6WTS - chains A and C of the 3 polymer chains in the assembly; structure by electron microscopy, 3.30 A resolution.

# Chain A
Molecule: SEMA6A
Organism: Homo sapiens
UniProtKB: Q9H2E6 (SEM6A_HUMAN); residue numbers follow UniProt; this construct covers 19-570
Chain sequence (564 residues; numbered 17 to 580; the number before each row is that of its first residue):
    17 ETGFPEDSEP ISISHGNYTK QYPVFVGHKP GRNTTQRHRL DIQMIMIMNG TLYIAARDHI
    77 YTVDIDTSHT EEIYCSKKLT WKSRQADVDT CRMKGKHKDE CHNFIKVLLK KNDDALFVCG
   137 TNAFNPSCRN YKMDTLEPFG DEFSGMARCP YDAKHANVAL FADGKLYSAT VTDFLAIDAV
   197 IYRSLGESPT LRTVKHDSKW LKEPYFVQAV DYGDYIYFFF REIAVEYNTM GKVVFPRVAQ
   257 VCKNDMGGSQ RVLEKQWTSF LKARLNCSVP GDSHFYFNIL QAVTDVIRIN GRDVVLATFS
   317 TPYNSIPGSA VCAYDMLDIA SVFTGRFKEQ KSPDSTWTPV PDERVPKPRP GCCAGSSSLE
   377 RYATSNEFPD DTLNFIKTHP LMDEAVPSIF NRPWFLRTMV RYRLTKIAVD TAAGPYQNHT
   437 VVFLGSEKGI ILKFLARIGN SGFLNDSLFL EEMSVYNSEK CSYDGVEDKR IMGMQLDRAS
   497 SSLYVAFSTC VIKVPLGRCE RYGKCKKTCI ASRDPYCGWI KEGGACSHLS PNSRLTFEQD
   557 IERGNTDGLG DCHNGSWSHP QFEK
Not modelled in the structure: 17-18, 45-53, 455-458, 568-580
Differences from the reference sequence: expression tag (17-18, 571-580)
Swiss-Prot annotation at these positions:
  - glycosylation (N-linked (GlcNAc...) asparagine): Asn33, Asn49, Asn65, Asn282, Asn434, Asn461
  - natural variant: Tyr518 (H518Y: this construct carries the variant)
Disulfide bonds: Cys107-Cys117, Cys135-Cys144, Cys258-Cys369, Cys283-Cys328, Cys477-Cys506, Cys515-Cys533, Cys525-Cys542
Glycans and other covalent adducts: N-acetylglucosamine (NAG) linked to Asn33, Asn65, Asn282, Asn434
Reported in the primary citation:
  - specificity-determining residues: Arg108 (by similarity / conservation)

# Chain C
Molecule: TcsL
Organism: Paeniclostridium sordellii
Notes: EC 2.4.1.-
UniProtKB: V5T923 (V5T923_PAESO); residue numbers follow UniProt; this construct covers 1285-1804
Chain sequence (552 residues; numbered 1268 to 1819; the number before each row is that of its first residue):
  1268 SAWSHPQFEK ENLYFQGTNV RINLDGNTRS FIVPVITTEQ IRKNLSYSFY GSGGSYSLSL
  1328 SPYNMNIDLN LVENDTWVID VDNVVKNITI ESDEIQKGEL IENILSKLNI EDNKIVLNNH
  1388 TINFYGAINE SNRFISLTFS ILEDINIIIE IDLVSKSYKI LLSGNCIKLI ENSSDIQQKI
  1448 DHIGFNGEHQ KYIPYSYIDN ETKYNGFIDY SKKEGLFTAE FSNESIIRNI YMPDSNNLFI
  1508 YSSKDLKDIR IINKGDVKLL IGNYFKDNMK VSLSFTIEDT NTIKLNGVYL DENGVAQILK
  1568 FMNNAKSALN TSNSLMNFLE SINIKNIFYN NLDPNIKFIL DTNFIISGSN SIGQFELICD
  1628 KDKNIQPYFI KFKIKETSYT LYAGNRQNLI VEPSYHLDDS GNISSTVINF SQKYLYGIDR
  1688 YVNKVIITPN LYTDEINITP VYKPNYICPE VIILDANYIN EKINININDL SIRYVWDNDG
  1748 SDLILIANSE EDNQPQVKIR FVNVFKSDTA ADKLSFNFSD KQDVSVSKII STFSLAAGSE
  1808 NLYFQGHHHH HH
Not modelled in the structure: 1268-1399, 1520-1522, 1571-1581, 1616-1620, 1638-1819
Differences from the reference sequence: expression tag (1268-1284, 1805-1819)

# Interface between chain A and chain C
Residue-residue contacts (22):
  Asp105(A) - Tyr1471(C)
  Thr106(A) - Phe1488(C)
  Thr106(A) - Glu1491(C)
  Thr106(A) - Ile1493(C)
  Arg108(A) - Ile1434(C)
  Arg108(A) - Glu1438(C)  salt bridge
  Met109(A) - Cys1433(C)  hydrophobic
  Met109(A) - Ile1434(C)  hydrophobic
  Met109(A) - Ala1486(C)  hydrophobic
  Met109(A) - Ile1493(C)  hydrophobic
  Met109(A) - Arg1495(C)  hydrogen bond (backbone-side chain)
  Met109(A) - Ile1507(C)
  Lys110(A) - Glu1491(C)  salt bridge
  Lys110(A) - Ile1507(C)
  Lys110(A) - Asn1598(C)
  Asp189(A) - Tyr1596(C)
  Phe190(A) - Tyr1596(C)  hydrogen bond (backbone-side chain)
  Leu191(A) - Tyr1596(C)  hydrogen bond (backbone-side chain)
  Leu191(A) - Asn1597(C)
  Leu191(A) - Asn1598(C)
  Leu191(A) - Leu1599(C)
  Leu191(A) - Asp1600(C)
Also at the interface, not in a pair above, chain A (10 interface residues in all): Ala102, Gly111
Also at the interface, not in a pair above, chain C (17 interface residues in all): Ser1509, Pro1601
The authors on this interface:
  - specific contacts: Cys1433(C)-Met109(A) (hydrophobic contact), Ala1486(C)-Met109(A) (hydrophobic contact), Tyr1596(C)-Phe190(A) (hydrogen bond)
  - interface residues, chain A: Gln101(A), Arg108(A), Met109(A), Asp189(A), Phe190(A), Leu191(A)
  - interface residues, chain C: Cys1433(C), Asp1466(C), Tyr1596(C)

# In short
10 residues of chain A and 17 residues of chain C are in contact; the contacts include 3 hydrogen bonds and 2
salt bridges. Polar contacts include Arg108(A)-Glu1438(C), Lys110(A)-Glu1491(C) and Met109(A)-Arg1495(C). The
authors report hydrophobic contacts between Cys1433(C) and Met109(A) and Ala1486(C) and Met109(A); a hydrogen
bond between Tyr1596(C) and Phe190(A). The paper reports interface residues Gln101(A), Arg108(A) and
Cys1433(C) among others; the specificity determinant Arg108(A).
Chain A is SEMA6A (Homo sapiens) and chain C is TcsL (Paeniclostridium sordellii); the structure, CryoEM
structure of the C. sordellii lethal toxin TcsL in complex with SEMA6A, was determined by electron microscopy.
